PDB entry 9GEO | electron microscopy, 2.79 A resolution | chains H and I of the 10 polymer chains in the assembly

[Chain H]
Name: Histone H2B 1.1
From: Xenopus laevis
Reference sequence: P02281 (H2B11_XENLA); residues 26-121 here correspond to UniProt positions 30-125 (UniProt number = residue number + 4)
Chain sequence (96 residues; row label = number of the first residue in the row):
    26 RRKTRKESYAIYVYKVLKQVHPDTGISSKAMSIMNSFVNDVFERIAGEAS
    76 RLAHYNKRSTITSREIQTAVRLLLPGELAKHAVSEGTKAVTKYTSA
Disordered / not traced: 26-27
Differences from the reference sequence: conflict Thr29 (Ser33 in P02281)
Curated features (UniProtKB/Swiss-Prot):
  - glycosylation: Ser109 (O-linked (GlcNAc) serine)
  - cross-link: Lys117 (Glycyl lysine isopeptide (Lys-Gly) (interchain with G-Cter in ubiquitin))

[Chain I]
Molecule: Widom-601 DNA
Sequence (147 nucleotides; row label = number of the first residue in the row; numbers below 1 keep their minus sign (DA-73 is residue -73)):
   -73 ATCGGATGTATATATCTGACACGTGCCTGGAGACTAGGGAGTAATCCCCT
   -23 TGGCGGTTAAAACGCGGGGGACAGCGCGTACGTGCGTTTAAGCGGTGCTA
    27 GAGCTGTCTACGACCAATTGAGCGGCCTCGGCACCGGGATTCTCGAT
Disordered / not traced: -73, 73

[Chain H / chain I interface]
Residue-residue contacts (14):
  Lys28(H) with DG50(I), phosphate contact; DG51(I), salt bridge to the phosphate
  Thr29(H) with DG50(I), phosphate contact
  Arg30(H) with DG48(I), base contact; DC49(I), phosphate contact; DG50(I), phosphate contact
  Lys31(H) with DC49(I), phosphate contact; DG50(I), hydrogen bond to the phosphate
  Glu32(H) with DC49(I), phosphate contact
  Ser33(H) with DC49(I), hydrogen bond to the phosphate
  Ile36(H) with DG48(I), sugar contact; DC49(I), phosphate contact
  Tyr37(H) with DG48(I), hydrogen bond to the phosphate
  Lys40(H) with DG48(I), salt bridge to the phosphate
Other interface residues (no listed pair), chain H (10 interface residues in all): Thr85
Other interface residues (no listed pair), chain I (5 interface residues in all): DG38

[Summary]
10 residues of chain H and 5 residues of chain I are in contact, with 3 hydrogen bonds and 2 salt bridges.
Polar contacts include Lys31(H)-DG50(I), Ser33(H)-DC49(I) and Tyr37(H)-DG48(I).
Here chain H is Histone H2B 1.1 (Xenopus laevis) and chain I is Widom-601 DNA. Entry 9GEO (Nucleosome core
particle) was determined by electron microscopy together with 9GEN, 9GEP, 9GEQ, 9GER, 9IHD, 9IHE and 9IHF from
the same study.
